Entry 6ZHY (electron microscopy, 3.00 A resolution); this record covers chains C and J of the 9 polymer chains in the assembly.

Chain C:
Protein: Histone H2A type 1
Organism: Xenopus laevis
UniProt: P06897 (H2A1_XENLA); residues 0-129 here correspond to UniProt positions 1-130 (UniProt number = residue number + 1)
Chain sequence (130 residues; row label = number of the first residue in the row; numbering starts at 0):
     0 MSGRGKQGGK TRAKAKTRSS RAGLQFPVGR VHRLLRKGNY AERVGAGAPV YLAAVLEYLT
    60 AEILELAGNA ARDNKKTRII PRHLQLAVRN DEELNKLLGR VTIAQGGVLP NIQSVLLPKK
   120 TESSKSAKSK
Unresolved in the structure: 0-14, 120-129
Differences from the reference sequence: conflict Arg99 (Gly100 in P06897), Ser123 (Ala124 in P06897)
Curated features (UniProtKB/Swiss-Prot):
  - modified residue: Ser1 (N-acetylserine), Lys5 (N6-(2-hydroxyisobutyryl)lysine), Lys9 (N6-(2-hydroxyisobutyryl)lysine), Lys36 (N6-(2-hydroxyisobutyryl)lysine), Lys74 (N6-(2-hydroxyisobutyryl)lysine), Lys75 (N6-(2-hydroxyisobutyryl)lysine), Lys95 (N6-(2-hydroxyisobutyryl)lysine), Gln104 (N5-methylglutamine), Lys118 (N6-(2-hydroxyisobutyryl)lysine)
  - cross-link (Glycyl lysine isopeptide (Lys-Gly)): Lys13 (interchain with G-Cter in ubiquitin), Lys15 (interchain with G-Cter in ubiquitin), Lys119 (interchain with G-Cter in ubiquitin)
From the paper describing this entry:
  - mutagenesis - E61A/E64A/D90A/E92A: decreased catalytic activity with Chromodomain-helicase-DNA-binding protein 1-like
  - mutagenesis - E61A/E64A/D90A/E92A: decreased binding to Chromodomain-helicase-DNA-binding protein 1-like

Chain J:
Molecule: DNA (110-MER) Widom 601 sequence
Organism: synthetic construct
Sequence (145 nucleotides; each row starts with the number of its first residue; numbers below 1 keep their minus sign (DA-72 is residue -72)):
   -72 ATCGATGTAT ATATCTGACA CGTGCCTGGA GACTAGGGAG TAATCCCCTT GGCGGTTAAA
   -12 ACGCGGGGGA CAGCGCGTAC GTGCGTTTAA GCGGTGCTAG AGCTGTCTAC GACCAATTGA
    48 GCGGCCTCGG CACCGGGATT CTGAT
Unresolved in the structure: -72 to -38

Chain C / chain J interface:
Residue-residue contacts - 15 pairs, chain C then chain J:
  Arg29(C) - DG48(J)  hydrogen bond to the phosphate
  Arg29(C) - DC49(J)  salt bridge to the phosphate
  Arg35(C) - DA39(J)  salt bridge to the phosphate
  Arg42(C) - DG38(J)  phosphate contact
  Arg42(C) - DA39(J)  phosphate contact
  Val43(C) - DG38(J)  sugar contact
  Val43(C) - DA39(J)  hydrogen bond to the phosphate
  Gly44(C) - DG38(J)  phosphate contact
  Ala45(C) - DG38(J)  hydrogen bond to the phosphate
  Lys75(C) - DC58(J)  phosphate contact
  Thr76(C) - DG57(J)  hydrogen bond to the phosphate
  Thr76(C) - DC58(J)  hydrogen bond to the phosphate
  Arg77(C) - DG57(J)  phosphate contact
  Arg77(C) - DC58(J)  hydrogen bond to the phosphate
  Lys119(C) - DG70(J)  salt bridge to the phosphate
Also at the interface, not in a pair above, chain C (13 interface residues in all): His31, Gly46, Lys74
Also at the interface, not in a pair above, chain J (8 interface residues in all): DA59

Summary:
Chain C and chain J form an interface of 13 and 8 residues respectively, with 6 hydrogen bonds and 3 salt
bridges. Among the polar pairs are Arg29(C)-DG48(J), Val43(C)-DA39(J) and Ala45(C)-DG38(J). The paper reports
that E61A/E64A/D90A/E92A of chain C reduce catalytic activity with Chromodomain-helicase-DNA-binding protein
1-like; E61A/E64A/D90A/E92A of chain C reduce binding to Chromodomain-helicase-DNA-binding protein 1-like.
Here chain C is Histone H2A type 1 (Xenopus laevis) and chain J is DNA (110-MER) Widom 601 sequence (synthetic
construct). Entry 6ZHY (Cryo-EM structure of the regulatory linker of ALC1 bound to the nucleosome's acidic
patch: hexasome class) was determined by electron microscopy together with 6ZHX from the same study.
